PDB entry 3MKQ | X-ray diffraction, 2.50 A resolution | chains C and E of the 6 polymer chains in the assembly

== Chain C (and E) ==
Molecule: Coatomer beta'-subunit
Organism: Saccharomyces cerevisiae
Notes: chain E of this document is another copy of the same molecule, construct and numbering; everything in this record applies to it too
Reference sequence: A6ZU46 (A6ZU46_YEAS7); residues 1-814 here = UniProt positions 1-814
Amino-acid sequence (814 residues; each row starts with the number of its first residue):
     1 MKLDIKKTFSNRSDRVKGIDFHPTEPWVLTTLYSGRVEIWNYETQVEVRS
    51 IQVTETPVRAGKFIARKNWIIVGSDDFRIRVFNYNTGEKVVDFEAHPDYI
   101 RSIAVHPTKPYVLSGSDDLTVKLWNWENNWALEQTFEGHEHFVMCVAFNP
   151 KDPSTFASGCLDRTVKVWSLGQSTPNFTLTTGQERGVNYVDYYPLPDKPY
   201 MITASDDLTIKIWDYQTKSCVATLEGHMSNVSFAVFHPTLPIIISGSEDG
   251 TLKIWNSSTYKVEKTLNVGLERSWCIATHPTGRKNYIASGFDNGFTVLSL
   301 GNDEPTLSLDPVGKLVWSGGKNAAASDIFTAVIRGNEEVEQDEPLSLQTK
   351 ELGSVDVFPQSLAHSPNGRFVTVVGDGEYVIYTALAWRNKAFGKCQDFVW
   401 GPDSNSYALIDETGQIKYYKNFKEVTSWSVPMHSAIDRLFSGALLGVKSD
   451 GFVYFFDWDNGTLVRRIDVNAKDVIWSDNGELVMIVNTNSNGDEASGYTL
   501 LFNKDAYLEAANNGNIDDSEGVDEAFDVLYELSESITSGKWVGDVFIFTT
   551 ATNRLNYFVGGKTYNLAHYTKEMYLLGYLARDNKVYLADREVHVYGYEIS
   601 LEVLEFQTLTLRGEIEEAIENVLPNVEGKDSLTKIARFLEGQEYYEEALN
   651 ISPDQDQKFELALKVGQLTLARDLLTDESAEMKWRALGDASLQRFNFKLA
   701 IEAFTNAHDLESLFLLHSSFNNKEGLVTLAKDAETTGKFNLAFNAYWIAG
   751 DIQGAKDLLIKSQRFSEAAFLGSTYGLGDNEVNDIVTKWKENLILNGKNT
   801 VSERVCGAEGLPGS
Disordered / not traced: 1, 492-493 (chain E: 491-493, 814)
Sequence notes: variant Ile701 (Val in A6ZU46)
From the paper describing this entry:
  - mutagenesis - G688D: decreased stability in response to alpha-COP (citing earlier work)
  - self-association interface (contacts with another copy of this molecule): Phe77, Pro97, Asp98, Phe142

== How chain C and chain E interact ==
Residue-residue contacts (10; chain C residue first):
  Phe77(C) - Thr180(E)
  Pro97(C) - Thr180(E)  hydrogen bond (backbone-side chain)
  Asp98(C) - Arg163(E)  salt bridge
  Tyr99(C) - Gly182(E)
  Tyr99(C) - Lys211(E)
  Arg101(C) - Glu184(E)  salt bridge
  Asp117(C) - Arg163(E)
  Leu119(C) - Arg163(E)
  Phe142(C) - Arg163(E)
  Phe142(C) - Glu184(E)
Other interface residues (no listed pair), chain E (6 interface residues in all): Thr181

== Summary ==
Chain C and chain E form an interface of 8 and 6 residues respectively, with 1 hydrogen bond and 2 salt
bridges. Polar pairs include Asp98(C)-Arg163(E), Arg101(C)-Glu184(E) and Pro97(C)-Thr180(E). The paper reports
that G688D of chain C reduces stability in response to alpha-COP; a self-association interface involving
Phe77(C), Pro97(C) and Asp98(C) among others.
Both chains are Coatomer beta'-subunit (Saccharomyces cerevisiae). Entry 3MKQ (Crystal structure of yeast
alpha/betaprime-COP subcomplex of the COPI vesicular coat) was determined by X-ray diffraction.
